Entry 6QM8 (electron microscopy, 3.30 A resolution); this record covers chains N and V of the 28 polymer chains in the assembly.

Chain N:
Molecule: Proteasome beta7 chain
From: Leishmania tarentolae
Chain sequence (220 residues; each row starts with the number of its first residue):
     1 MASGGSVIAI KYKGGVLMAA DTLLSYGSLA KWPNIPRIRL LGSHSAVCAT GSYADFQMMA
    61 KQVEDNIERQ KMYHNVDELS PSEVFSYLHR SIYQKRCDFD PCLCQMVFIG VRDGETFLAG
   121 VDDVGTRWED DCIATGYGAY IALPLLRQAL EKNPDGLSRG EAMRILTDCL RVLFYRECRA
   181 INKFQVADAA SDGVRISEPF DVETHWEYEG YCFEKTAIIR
Unresolved in the structure: 1, 220

Chain V:
Molecule: Proteasome beta1 chain
From: Leishmania tarentolae
Chain sequence (283 residues; numbered 1 to 283; the number before each row is that of its first residue):
     1 MLQRPDHTLL QEPAYPKDIA QKLTENGPAQ AGKQLFQPDP AVIDPQLSKA VSLGTTILAV
    61 SYNGGVVLAA DSRTSSGTYV VNRASNKLTK LTKKIYCCRS GSAADTQALA ERVSNYLGSY
   121 QTDIGAGVNV ATAANLFQKM CYMNRWNISA GIIVAGYDPI NGGSVYSIPS GGSCVKLDYA
   181 LGGSGSIFLY SFFDANYKPG MSKSECVAFC QRAVAHAYSR DGSSGGLIRT ITLDADEPED
   241 QTIPWNRSPY CMEKDPKYVT QATQNQPFSS SAKITGNRMS STG
Unresolved in the structure: 1-54

Interface between chain N and chain V:
Contacting residue pairs (104):
  Thr22(N) with Gln261(V)
  Ser28(N) with Asp221(V), hydrogen bond; Gly222(V), hydrogen bond (backbone-backbone); Ser223(V), hydrogen bond (side chain-backbone)
  Leu29(N) with Phe188(V), hydrophobic; Arg220(V)
  Ala30(N) with Ser219(V); Arg220(V), hydrogen bond (backbone-backbone); Met252(V)
  Lys31(N) with Arg220(V), hydrogen bond (backbone-side chain)
  Pro33(N) with Met252(V), hydrophobic; Tyr258(V), hydrophobic
  Asn34(N) with Tyr258(V); Thr260(V); Gln261(V); Ala262(V), hydrogen bond (backbone-backbone)
  Ile35(N) with Gln261(V); Ala262(V), hydrophobic
  Pro36(N) with Gln261(V); Ala262(V); Gln264(V); Asn265(V); Asn277(V)
  Ile38(N) with Asn265(V), hydrogen bond (backbone-side chain)
  Arg39(N) with Asn265(V), hydrogen bond
  Leu40(N) with Arg278(V); Met279(V); Ser280(V); Ser281(V)
  Gly42(N) with Arg278(V), hydrogen bond (backbone-side chain); Ser281(V)
  Ser43(N) with Ser281(V)
  Tyr53(N) with Gln264(V), hydrogen bond
  Gln57(N) with Gln264(V)
  Glu64(N) with Arg278(V), salt bridge
  Glu68(N) with Phe268(V)
  Met72(N) with Phe268(V), hydrophobic
  Tyr137(N) with Thr78(V), hydrogen bond; Tyr79(V), hydrophobic
  Phe174(N) with Arg73(V); Trp245(V)
  Tyr175(N) with Arg73(V); Val80(V); Arg83(V)
  Arg176(N) with Tyr79(V); Val80(V), hydrogen bond (backbone-backbone); Val81(V), hydrogen bond (side chain-backbone); Arg83(V)
  Glu177(N) with Thr78(V)
  Cys178(N) with Arg73(V), hydrogen bond (backbone-side chain); Ser75(V); Gly77(V), hydrogen bond (side chain-backbone); Thr78(V), hydrogen bond (backbone-backbone); Val80(V), hydrophobic
  Arg179(N) with Thr78(V)
  Ile181(N) with Glu253(V)
  Asn182(N) with Trp245(V); Glu253(V), hydrogen bond (backbone-side chain)
  Lys183(N) with Glu253(V); Tyr258(V), hydrogen bond (side chain-backbone)
  Gln185(N) with Gln261(V), hydrogen bond; Met279(V)
  Asp192(N) with Thr282(V)
  Val194(N) with Ser280(V); Ser281(V), hydrogen bond (backbone-backbone)
  Arg195(N) with Met279(V); Ser280(V), hydrogen bond
  Ile196(N) with Met279(V), hydrogen bond (backbone-backbone)
  Ser197(N) with Met279(V)
  Glu198(N) with Met279(V)
  Pro199(N) with Gln261(V)
  Thr204(N) with Trp245(V); Asn246(V)
  His205(N) with Arg83(V), hydrogen bond (backbone-side chain)
  Trp206(N) with Arg83(V); Gly226(V); Leu227(V), hydrophobic; Pro244(V), hydrophobic; Trp245(V); Asn246(V)
  Glu207(N) with Asn246(V); Arg247(V), salt bridge
  Tyr208(N) with Arg83(V)
  Tyr211(N) with Arg83(V), hydrogen bond; Ala84(V), hydrophobic; Arg229(V), hydrogen bond (backbone-side chain)
  Cys212(N) with Arg229(V)
  Phe213(N) with Asn86(V), hydrogen bond (backbone-side chain); Arg229(V); Thr230(V); Asp240(V); Thr242(V)
  Thr216(N) with Ala84(V); Asn86(V); Arg229(V), hydrogen bond
  Ala217(N) with Asn86(V)
  Ile218(N) with Thr89(V); Arg99(V); Gln107(V)
  Ile219(N) with Thr89(V); Lys90(V); Ala110(V); Glu111(V); Ser114(V)
Also at the interface, not in a pair above, chain N (56 interface residues in all): Leu23, Trp32, His44, Ser45, Ile141, Gly193, Asp201
Also at the interface, not in a pair above, chain V (54 interface residues in all): Asn82, Leu88, Tyr96, Ile231, Lys254, Val259

Overview:
Chain N and chain V form an interface of 56 and 54 residues respectively; the contacts include 27 hydrogen
bonds and 2 salt bridges. Polar pairs include Glu64(N)-Arg278(V), Glu207(N)-Arg247(V) and Ser28(N)-Asp221(V).
Chain N is Proteasome beta7 chain and chain V is Proteasome beta1 chain, both from Leishmania tarentolae; the
structure, Leishmania tarentolae proteasome 20S subunit apo structure, was determined by electron microscopy
(same publication as 6QM7).
